6WJ1 - chains A and B of the 12 polymer chains in the assembly; structure by X-ray diffraction, 3.50 A resolution.

== Chain A ==
Name: Hemagglutinin HA1 chain
Source organism: Influenza A virus
Reference sequence: A0A3S7XTA4 (A0A3S7XTA4_9INFA); the construct lacks a stretch of the UniProt sequence, so the offset changes along the chain: 11-55 = UniProt 18-62; 56-83 = UniProt 64-91; 84-90 = UniProt 93-99; 91-116 = UniProt 101-126; 3 more segments
Chain sequence (330 residues; row label = number of the first residue in the row; a row labelled like 116A-116C holds insertion residues (116A, then the next letters in order)):
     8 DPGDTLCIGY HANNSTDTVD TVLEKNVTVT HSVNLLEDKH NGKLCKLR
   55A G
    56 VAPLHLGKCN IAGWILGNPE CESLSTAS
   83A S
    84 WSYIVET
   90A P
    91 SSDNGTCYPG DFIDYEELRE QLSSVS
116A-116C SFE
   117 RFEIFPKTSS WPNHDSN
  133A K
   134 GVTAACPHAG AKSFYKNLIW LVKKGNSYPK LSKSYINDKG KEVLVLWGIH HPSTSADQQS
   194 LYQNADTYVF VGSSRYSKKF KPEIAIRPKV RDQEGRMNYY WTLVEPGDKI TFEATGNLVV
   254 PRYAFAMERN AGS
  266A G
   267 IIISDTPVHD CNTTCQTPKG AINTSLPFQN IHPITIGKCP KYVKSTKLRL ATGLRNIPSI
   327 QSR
Unresolved in the structure: 8-9, 326-329
Construct notes: expression tag (8-10)
Disulfides: Cys-52/Cys-277, Cys-64/Cys-76, Cys-97/Cys-139, Cys-281/Cys-305
Covalent attachments: N-acetylglucosamine (NAG) linked to Asn-21, Asn-33, Asn-94, Asn-278, Asn-289

== Chain B ==
Name: Hemagglutinin HA2 chain
Source organism: Influenza A virus
Reference sequence: A0A3S5H8L7 (A0A3S5H8L7_9INFA); residues 1-175 here correspond to UniProt positions 345-519 (UniProt number = residue number + 344)
Chain sequence (175 residues; row label = number of the first residue in the row):
     1 GLFGAIAGFI EGGWTGMVDG WYGYHHQNEQ GSGYAADLKS TQNAIDGITN KVNSVIEKMN
    61 TQFTAVGKEF NHLEKRIENL NKKVDDGFLD IWTYNAELLV LLENERTLDY HDSNVKNLYE
   121 KVRSQLKNNA KEIGNGCFEF YHKCDNTCME SVKNGTYDYP KYSEEAKLNR EEIDS
Construct notes: conflict Gly-47 (Glu391 in A0A3S5H8L7), Ile-77 (Val421 in A0A3S5H8L7), Ser-175 (Gly519 in A0A3S5H8L7)
Disulfides: Cys-144/Cys-148
Covalent attachments: N-acetylglucosamine (NAG) linked to Asn-154
Reported in the primary citation:
  - mutagenesis - L38Q: unchanged binding to clonotype B

== How chain A and chain B interact ==
Residue-residue contacts (128; chain A residue first):
  Asp-11(A) / Gln-27(B)
  Asp-11(A) / Asn-28(B)
  Asp-11(A) / Glu-29(B)
  Asp-11(A) / Glu-139(B)
  Asp-11(A) / Phe-140(B)  hydrogen bond (backbone-backbone)
  Asp-11(A) / Cys-144(B)  hydrogen bond (side chain-backbone)
  Thr-12(A) / His-26(B)
  Thr-12(A) / Gln-27(B)  hydrogen bond (backbone-backbone)
  Thr-12(A) / Phe-138(B)
  Thr-12(A) / Glu-139(B)
  Thr-12(A) / Met-149(B)
  Leu-13(A) / Tyr-24(B)  hydrophobic
  Leu-13(A) / His-25(B)
  Leu-13(A) / His-26(B)
  Leu-13(A) / Cys-137(B)
  Leu-13(A) / Phe-138(B)  hydrogen bond (backbone-backbone)
  Leu-13(A) / Phe-140(B)  hydrophobic
  Leu-13(A) / Val-152(B)  hydrophobic
  Cys-14(A) / Trp-14(B)
  Cys-14(A) / Tyr-24(B)
  Cys-14(A) / His-25(B)  hydrogen bond (backbone-backbone)
  Cys-14(A) / Gly-136(B)
  Cys-14(A) / Cys-137(B)  disulfide
  Ile-15(A) / Ile-10(B)
  Ile-15(A) / Trp-14(B)
  Ile-15(A) / Gly-23(B)
  Ile-15(A) / Tyr-24(B)  hydrophobic
  Ile-15(A) / Val-122(B)  hydrophobic
  Ile-15(A) / Gly-136(B)  hydrogen bond (backbone-backbone)
  Ile-15(A) / Phe-138(B)  hydrophobic
  Gly-16(A) / Trp-14(B)
  Gly-16(A) / Tyr-22(B)
  Gly-16(A) / Gly-23(B)  hydrogen bond (backbone-backbone)
  Tyr-17(A) / Ile-6(B)  hydrophobic
  Tyr-17(A) / Ala-7(B)  hydrogen bond (side chain-backbone)
  Tyr-17(A) / Ile-10(B)  hydrogen bond (side chain-backbone)
  Tyr-17(A) / Glu-11(B)
  Tyr-17(A) / Gly-12(B)  hydrogen bond (side chain-backbone)
  Tyr-17(A) / Gly-13(B)
  Tyr-17(A) / Trp-14(B)  hydrogen bond (backbone-backbone)
  Tyr-17(A) / Met-17(B)
  Tyr-17(A) / Trp-21(B)
  Tyr-17(A) / Val-115(B)  hydrophobic
  His-18(A) / Trp-14(B)
  His-18(A) / Met-17(B)  hydrogen bond (side chain-backbone)
  His-18(A) / Val-18(B)
  His-18(A) / Gly-20(B)  hydrogen bond (side chain-backbone)
  His-18(A) / Trp-21(B)  hydrogen bond (backbone-backbone)
  Ala-19(A) / Gly-13(B)
  Ala-19(A) / Trp-14(B)  hydrogen bond (backbone-backbone)
  Ala-19(A) / Thr-15(B)
  Val-26(A) / Asn-104(B)
  Asp-27(A) / Leu-101(B)
  Asp-27(A) / Asn-104(B)  hydrogen bond (backbone-side chain)
  Thr-28(A) / Leu-101(B)
  Thr-28(A) / Asn-104(B)
  Thr-28(A) / Glu-105(B)  hydrogen bond
  Thr-28(A) / Leu-108(B)
  Val-29(A) / Leu-101(B)  hydrogen bond (backbone-backbone)
  Val-29(A) / Leu-102(B)  hydrophobic
  Val-29(A) / Glu-105(B)
  Leu-30(A) / Glu-105(B)
  Val-36(A) / Leu-108(B)  hydrophobic
  Thr-37(A) / Trp-21(B)
  His-38(A) / Trp-21(B)
  Val-40(A) / Val-52(B)  hydrophobic
  Leu-42(A) / Val-55(B)  hydrophobic
  Leu-42(A) / Ile-56(B)  hydrophobic
  Leu-54(A) / Phe-63(B)  hydrophobic
  Arg-55(A) / Phe-63(B)
  Glu-106(A) / Glu-69(B)
  Glu-106(A) / Asn-71(B)  hydrogen bond
  Arg-109(A) / Glu-69(B)  salt bridge
  Glu-110(A) / Lys-68(B)  salt bridge
  Gly-265(A) / Phe-63(B)
  Ser-266(A) / Ala-65(B)
  Gly-266A(A) / Ala-65(B)
  Ile-267(A) / Glu-69(B)
  Ser-291(A) / Ile-56(B)
  Pro-293(A) / Met-59(B)  hydrophobic
  Phe-294(A) / Trp-92(B)  hydrophobic
  Phe-294(A) / Ala-96(B)  hydrophobic
  Pro-299(A) / Val-66(B)
  Thr-301(A) / Thr-64(B)
  Thr-301(A) / Ala-65(B)
  Thr-301(A) / Val-66(B)  hydrogen bond (backbone-backbone)
  Ile-302(A) / Thr-64(B)
  Gly-303(A) / Gln-62(B)
  Gly-303(A) / Phe-63(B)
  Gly-303(A) / Thr-64(B)  hydrogen bond (backbone-backbone)
  Lys-304(A) / Thr-61(B)
  Lys-304(A) / Gln-62(B)
  Cys-305(A) / Thr-61(B)  hydrogen bond (backbone-side chain)
  Lys-307(A) / Met-59(B)
  Lys-307(A) / Thr-61(B)
  Lys-307(A) / Trp-92(B)
  Tyr-308(A) / Leu-89(B)  hydrophobic
  Val-309(A) / Leu-89(B)  hydrophobic
  Val-309(A) / Trp-92(B)
  Val-309(A) / Thr-93(B)
  Lys-310(A) / Leu-89(B)
  Lys-310(A) / Thr-93(B)  hydrogen bond (backbone-side chain)
  Ser-311(A) / Thr-93(B)
  Ser-311(A) / Glu-97(B)  hydrogen bond
  Leu-314(A) / Ala-96(B)  hydrophobic
  Leu-314(A) / Glu-97(B)
  Arg-315(A) / Val-100(B)
  Arg-315(A) / Asn-104(B)  hydrogen bond (backbone-side chain)
  Leu-316(A) / Asn-104(B)
  Ala-317(A) / Asn-104(B)  hydrogen bond (backbone-side chain)
  Ala-317(A) / Thr-107(B)
  Thr-318(A) / Trp-21(B)
  Thr-318(A) / Ile-48(B)
  Thr-318(A) / Val-52(B)
  Thr-318(A) / Thr-107(B)
  Thr-318(A) / His-111(B)  hydrogen bond (backbone-side chain)
  Gly-319(A) / Trp-21(B)
  Gly-319(A) / Thr-107(B)
  Gly-319(A) / Leu-108(B)
  Gly-319(A) / His-111(B)  hydrogen bond (backbone-side chain)
  Leu-320(A) / Ile-6(B)  hydrophobic
  Leu-320(A) / Trp-21(B)
  Leu-320(A) / Tyr-22(B)  hydrophobic
  Leu-320(A) / Leu-108(B)  hydrophobic
  Leu-320(A) / His-111(B)
  Ile-323(A) / Ala-7(B)  hydrophobic
  Ile-323(A) / Gly-13(B)  hydrogen bond (backbone-backbone)
  Pro-324(A) / Thr-15(B)
Also at the interface, not in a pair above, chain A (59 interface residues in all): Gly-10, Lys-32, Val-34, Ile-269, Ile-300, Lys-313, Arg-321, Ser-325
Also at the interface, not in a pair above, chain B (65 interface residues in all): Ala-5, Gly-67, Phe-70, Asp-85, Leu-118, Tyr-119, His-142, Lys-143
Inter-chain disulfides: Cys-14(A)/Cys-137(B)

== Overview ==
The interface between chain A and chain B involves 59 residues on one side and 65 on the other, with 1
disulfide bond, 29 hydrogen bonds and 2 salt bridges. Among the polar pairs are Arg-109(A)/Glu-69(B),
Glu-110(A)/Lys-68(B) and Asp-11(A)/Cys-144(B). The paper reports that L38Q of chain B leaves binding to
clonotype B unchanged.
Chain A is Hemagglutinin HA1 chain and chain B is Hemagglutinin HA2 chain, both from Influenza A virus; the
structure, Crystal structure of Fab 54-4H03 bound to H1 influenza hemagglutinin, was determined by X-ray
diffraction together with 6WIZ and 6WJ0 from the same study.
